Entry 6TZ2 (electron microscopy, 3.50 A resolution); this record covers chains A and M of the 5 polymer chains in the assembly.

Chain A:
Molecule: RNA-dependent RNA Polymerase
Organism: Bombyx mori cytoplasmic polyhedrosis virus
Notes: EC 2.7.7.48
UniProt: Q993A4 (Q993A4_CPVBM); residue numbers follow UniProt; this construct covers 1-1225
Amino-acid sequence (1225 residues; row label = number of the first residue in the row):
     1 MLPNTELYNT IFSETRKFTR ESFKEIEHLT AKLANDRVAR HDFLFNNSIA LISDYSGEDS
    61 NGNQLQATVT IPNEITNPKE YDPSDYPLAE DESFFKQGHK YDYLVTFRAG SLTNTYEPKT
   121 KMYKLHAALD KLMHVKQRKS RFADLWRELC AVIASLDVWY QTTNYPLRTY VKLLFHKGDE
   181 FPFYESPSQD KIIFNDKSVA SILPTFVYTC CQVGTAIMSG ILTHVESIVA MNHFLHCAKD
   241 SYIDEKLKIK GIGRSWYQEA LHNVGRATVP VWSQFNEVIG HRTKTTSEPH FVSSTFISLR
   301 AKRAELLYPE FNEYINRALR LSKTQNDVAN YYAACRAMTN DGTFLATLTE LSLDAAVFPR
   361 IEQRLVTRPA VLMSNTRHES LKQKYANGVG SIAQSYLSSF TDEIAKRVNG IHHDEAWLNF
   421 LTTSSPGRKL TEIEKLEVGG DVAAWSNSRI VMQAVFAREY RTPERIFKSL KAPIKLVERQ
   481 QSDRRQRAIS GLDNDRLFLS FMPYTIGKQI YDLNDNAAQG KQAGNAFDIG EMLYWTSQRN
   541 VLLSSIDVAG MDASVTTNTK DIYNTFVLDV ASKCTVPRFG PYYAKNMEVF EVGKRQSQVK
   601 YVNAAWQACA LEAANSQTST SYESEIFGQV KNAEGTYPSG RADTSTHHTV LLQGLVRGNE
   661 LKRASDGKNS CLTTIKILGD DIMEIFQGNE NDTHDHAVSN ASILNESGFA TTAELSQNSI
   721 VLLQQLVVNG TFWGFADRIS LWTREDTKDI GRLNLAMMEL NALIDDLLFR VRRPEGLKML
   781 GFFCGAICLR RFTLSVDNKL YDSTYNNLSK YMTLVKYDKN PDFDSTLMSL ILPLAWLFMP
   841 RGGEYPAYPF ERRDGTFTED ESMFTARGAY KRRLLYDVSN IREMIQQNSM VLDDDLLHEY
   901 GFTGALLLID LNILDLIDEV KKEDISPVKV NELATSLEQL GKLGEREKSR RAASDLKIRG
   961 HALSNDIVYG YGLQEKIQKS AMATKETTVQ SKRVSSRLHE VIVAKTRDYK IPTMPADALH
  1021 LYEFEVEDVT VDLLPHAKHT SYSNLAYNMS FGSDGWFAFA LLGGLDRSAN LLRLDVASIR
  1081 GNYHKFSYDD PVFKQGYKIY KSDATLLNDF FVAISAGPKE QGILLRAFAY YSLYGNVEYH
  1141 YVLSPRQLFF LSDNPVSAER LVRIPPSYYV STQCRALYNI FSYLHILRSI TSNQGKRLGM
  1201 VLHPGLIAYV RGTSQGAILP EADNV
Not modelled in the structure: 1-4, 1213-1225
Metal / ion sites: Mg2+ site 1: Asp680, Asp681 (together with UTP); Mg2+ site 2: Asp680 (together with UTP)
Ligand contacts:
  - ATP (adenosine-5'-triphosphate): Arg37, Arg40, Asp144, Arg147, Glu180, Phe181, Tyr184, Glu185, Ser186, Asn195, Arg791
  - UTP (uridine 5'-triphosphate): Arg484, Arg485, Arg487, Ile489, Val548, Ala549, Gly550, Met551, Asp552, Ser639, Thr644, His648, Asp680, Asp681
From the paper describing this entry:
  - binding site for Template RNA: Asp1089
  - binding site for the 18-nt RNA strand (chain M): Asp1090
  - conformationally variable residues (domain motion, loop rearrangement): Asn516 to Ile529, Asn798 to Asp824, Arg1080 to Asp1090

Chain M:
Molecule: 18-nt RNA strand
Sequence (18 nucleotides; each row starts with the number of its first residue):
     1 UUUUUUUUUU UUUUUUUU

Chain A / chain M interface:
Contacting residue pairs (30; chain A residue first):
  Arg141(A) - U15(M)  salt bridge to the phosphate
  Thr422(A) - U11(M)  phosphate contact
  Ser424(A) - U12(M)  phosphate contact
  Arg484(A) - U18(M)  salt bridge to the phosphate
  Leu678(A) - U17(M)  sugar contact
  Leu678(A) - U18(M)  sugar contact
  Asp680(A) - U18(M)  phosphate contact
  Asp681(A) - U18(M)  sugar contact
  Leu723(A) - U17(M)  sugar contact
  Gln724(A) - U17(M)  phosphate contact
  Gln724(A) - U18(M)  hydrogen bond to the phosphate
  Arg738(A) - U17(M)  salt bridge to the phosphate
  Ile739(A) - U16(M)  phosphate contact
  Lys748(A) - U14(M)  salt bridge to the phosphate
  Leu755(A) - U13(M)  sugar contact
  Met758(A) - U13(M)  base contact
  Glu759(A) - U14(M)  sugar contact
  Glu759(A) - U15(M)  phosphate contact
  Leu763(A) - U15(M)  phosphate contact
  Asp766(A) - U15(M)  hydrogen bond to the sugar
  Asp766(A) - U16(M)  sugar contact
  Lys976(A) - U10(M)  phosphate contact
  Lys979(A) - U11(M)  sugar contact
  Asn1070(A) - U6(M)  hydrogen bond to the phosphate
  Arg1073(A) - U6(M)  phosphate contact
  His1084(A) - U7(M)  salt bridge to the phosphate
  His1084(A) - U8(M)  phosphate contact
  Lys1085(A) - U7(M)  phosphate contact
  Lys1085(A) - U8(M)  phosphate contact
  Asp1090(A) - U9(M)  base contact
Interface residues without a listed pair, chain A (32 interface residues in all): Gly679, Asp746, Ala762, Asp966, Ala983, Phe1086, Lys1119, Arg1146

Overview:
32 residues of chain A face 13 of chain M across their interface; the contacts include 3 hydrogen bonds and 5
salt bridges. Polar contacts include Asp766(A)-U15(M), Gln724(A)-U18(M) and Asn1070(A)-U6(M). The paper
reports a binding site for Template RNA at Asp1089(A); a binding site for the 18-nt RNA strand (chain M) at
Asp1090(A).
Here chain A is RNA-dependent RNA Polymerase (Bombyx mori cytoplasmic polyhedrosis virus) and chain M is an
18-nt RNA strand. Entry 6TZ2 (In situ structure of BmCPV RNA-dependent RNA polymerase at elongation state) was
determined by electron microscopy (same publication as 6TY8, 6TY9, 6TZ0 and 6TZ1).
